Entry 7D0K (electron microscopy, 2.79 A resolution); this record covers chains A and B.

[Chain A (and B)]
Protein: Capsid protein
Source organism: Omono River virus
Notes: chain B of this document is another copy of the same molecule, construct and numbering; everything in this record applies to it too
Sequence (897 residues; row label = number of the first residue in the row):
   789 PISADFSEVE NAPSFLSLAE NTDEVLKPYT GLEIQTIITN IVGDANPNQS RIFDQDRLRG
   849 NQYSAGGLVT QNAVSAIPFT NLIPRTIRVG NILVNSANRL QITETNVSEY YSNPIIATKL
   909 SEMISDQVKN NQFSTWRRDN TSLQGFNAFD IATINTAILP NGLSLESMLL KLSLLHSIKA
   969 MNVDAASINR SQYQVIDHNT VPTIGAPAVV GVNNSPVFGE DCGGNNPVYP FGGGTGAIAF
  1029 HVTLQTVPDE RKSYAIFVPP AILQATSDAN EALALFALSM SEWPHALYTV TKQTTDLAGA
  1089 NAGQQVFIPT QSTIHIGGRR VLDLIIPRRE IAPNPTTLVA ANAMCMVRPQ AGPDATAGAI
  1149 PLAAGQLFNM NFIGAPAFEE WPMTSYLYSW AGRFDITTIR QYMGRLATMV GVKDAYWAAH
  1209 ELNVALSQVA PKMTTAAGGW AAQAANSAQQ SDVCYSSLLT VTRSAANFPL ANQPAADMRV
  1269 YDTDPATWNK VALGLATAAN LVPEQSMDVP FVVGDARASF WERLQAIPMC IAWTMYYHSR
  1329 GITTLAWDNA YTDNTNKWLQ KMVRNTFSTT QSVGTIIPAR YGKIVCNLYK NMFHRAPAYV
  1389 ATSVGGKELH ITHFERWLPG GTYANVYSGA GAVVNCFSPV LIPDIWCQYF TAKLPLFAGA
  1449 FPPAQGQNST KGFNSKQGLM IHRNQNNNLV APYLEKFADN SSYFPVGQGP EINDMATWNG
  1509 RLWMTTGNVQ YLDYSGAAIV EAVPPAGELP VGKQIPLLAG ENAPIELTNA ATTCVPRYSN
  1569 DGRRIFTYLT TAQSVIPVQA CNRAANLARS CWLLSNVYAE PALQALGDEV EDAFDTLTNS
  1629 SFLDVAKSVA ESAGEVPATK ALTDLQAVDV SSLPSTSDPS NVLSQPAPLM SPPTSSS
Unresolved in the structure: 1641-1685 (chain B: 1611-1617, 1683-1685)
From the paper describing this entry:
  - conformationally variable residues (order/disorder transition): Ala1641 to Ser1685

[Interface between chain A and chain B]
Contacting residue pairs - 154 pairs, chain A then chain B:
  Val813(A) - Leu1677(B)  hydrophobic
  Lys815(A) - Ser1672(B)
  Lys815(A) - Gln1673(B)  hydrogen bond (side chain-backbone)
  Lys815(A) - Ala1675(B)
  Lys815(A) - Leu1677(B)
  Pro816(A) - Ala1675(B)  hydrophobic
  Pro816(A) - Pro1676(B)
  Pro816(A) - Met1678(B)  hydrophobic
  Leu820(A) - Tyr899(B)
  Leu820(A) - Asn949(B)
  Glu821(A) - Val1361(B)
  Glu821(A) - Gly1362(B)
  Glu821(A) - Pro1674(B)
  Thr824(A) - Gln1359(B)
  Thr824(A) - Gly1362(B)  hydrogen bond (side chain-backbone)
  Ile825(A) - Gln1359(B)
  Asn828(A) - Tyr898(B)  hydrogen bond
  Asn828(A) - Arg1267(B)  hydrogen bond
  Asn828(A) - Thr1357(B)
  Asn828(A) - Gln1359(B)
  Ile829(A) - Thr1357(B)
  Val830(A) - Tyr1339(B)
  Val830(A) - Arg1352(B)
  Val830(A) - Thr1357(B)
  Gly831(A) - Tyr1339(B)  hydrogen bond (backbone-side chain)
  Asp832(A) - Tyr1339(B)
  Asp832(A) - Thr1340(B)
  Asp832(A) - Pro1407(B)
  Asn836(A) - Asn894(B)
  Asn836(A) - Ala1264(B)
  Asn836(A) - Leu1406(B)
  Gln837(A) - Gln1261(B)  hydrogen bond
  Ser838(A) - Thr893(B)
  Ser838(A) - Asn894(B)
  Ser838(A) - Val895(B)  hydrogen bond (side chain-backbone)
  Tyr851(A) - Asn1342(B)
  Gly855(A) - Asn1342(B)  hydrogen bond (backbone-side chain)
  Val857(A) - Thr1340(B)
  Gln859(A) - Thr1340(B)  hydrogen bond
  Leu931(A) - Phe921(B)
  Leu931(A) - Ser922(B)
  Leu931(A) - Thr923(B)  hydrogen bond (backbone-side chain)
  Gln932(A) - Gln920(B)
  Gln932(A) - Phe921(B)
  Gln932(A) - Ser922(B)
  Gln932(A) - Thr923(B)  hydrogen bond (backbone-side chain)
  Gly933(A) - Thr923(B)
  Asn970(A) - Glu1038(B)
  Val971(A) - Glu1038(B)
  Val971(A) - Tyr1042(B)
  Asp972(A) - Glu1038(B)  hydrogen bond (backbone-side chain)
  Asp972(A) - Tyr1042(B)  hydrogen bond
  Ser975(A) - Tyr1042(B)
  Pro995(A) - Glu1038(B)
  Pro1048(A) - Ser922(B)
  Ala1049(A) - Gln920(B)
  Leu1051(A) - Arg925(B)
  Gln1052(A) - Asn919(B)
  Gln1052(A) - Gln920(B)
  Gln1052(A) - Trp924(B)
  Gln1052(A) - Arg925(B)
  Gln1052(A) - Asp927(B)
  Thr1054(A) - Arg925(B)  hydrogen bond (backbone-side chain)
  Thr1054(A) - Phe937(B)
  Ser1055(A) - Arg925(B)  hydrogen bond (backbone-side chain)
  Ser1055(A) - Phe937(B)
  Ser1055(A) - Gln1033(B)
  Ala1057(A) - Arg925(B)
  Arg1117(A) - Thr923(B)
  Met1134(A) - Thr923(B)
  Asp1183(A) - Asp1037(B)
  Asp1183(A) - Lys1040(B)  salt bridge
  Thr1185(A) - Thr941(B)
  Arg1188(A) - Thr944(B)  hydrogen bond (side chain-backbone)
  Arg1188(A) - Ala945(B)  hydrogen bond (side chain-backbone)
  Gln1189(A) - Phe937(B)  hydrogen bond (side chain-backbone)
  Gln1189(A) - Thr941(B)
  Gly1192(A) - Thr944(B)
  Arg1193(A) - Val916(B)
  Arg1193(A) - Gln920(B)
  Arg1193(A) - Asp927(B)  salt bridge
  Arg1193(A) - Ala940(B)
  Thr1196(A) - Lys917(B)
  Met1197(A) - Gln920(B)
  Lys1201(A) - Met1678(B)
  Asp1202(A) - Ser1679(B)  hydrogen bond (backbone-side chain)
  Trp1205(A) - Met1678(B)  hydrophobic
  Val1290(A) - Ser1665(B)
  Pro1291(A) - Lys917(B)
  Pro1291(A) - Ser1660(B)
  Pro1291(A) - Ser1665(B)  hydrogen bond (backbone-side chain)
  Glu1292(A) - Pro1662(B)
  Glu1292(A) - Asp1666(B)
  Gln1293(A) - Glu910(B)
  Gln1293(A) - Asp1666(B)  hydrogen bond (side chain-backbone)
  Ser1294(A) - Asn943(B)  hydrogen bond (side chain-backbone)
  Ser1294(A) - Thr944(B)  hydrogen bond
  Ser1294(A) - Ala945(B)  hydrogen bond (backbone-backbone)
  Met1295(A) - Asn943(B)
  Met1295(A) - Ala945(B)
  Met1295(A) - Ile946(B)  hydrogen bond (backbone-backbone)
  Asp1296(A) - Asp1666(B)
  Val1297(A) - Thr944(B)
  Val1297(A) - Ala945(B)
  Phe1299(A) - Ile946(B)
  Phe1299(A) - Leu947(B)  hydrophobic
  Phe1299(A) - Pro948(B)
  Ala1304(A) - Tyr1042(B)
  Arg1305(A) - Glu897(B)
  Arg1305(A) - Asp1272(B)  salt bridge
  Arg1383(A) - Val1361(B)
  Tyr1387(A) - Ser1679(B)  hydrogen bond (backbone-backbone)
  Tyr1387(A) - Pro1681(B)
  Leu1601(A) - Arg1352(B)
  Asn1604(A) - Arg1352(B)
  Val1605(A) - Arg1352(B)  hydrogen bond (backbone-side chain)
  Tyr1606(A) - Lys1345(B)
  Tyr1606(A) - Gln1348(B)
  Tyr1606(A) - Lys1349(B)
  Tyr1606(A) - Arg1352(B)
  Ala1607(A) - Asn1342(B)
  Ala1607(A) - Gln1348(B)  hydrogen bond (backbone-side chain)
  Glu1608(A) - Lys1345(B)
  Pro1609(A) - Asn1342(B)
  Pro1609(A) - Thr1343(B)
  Pro1609(A) - Val1494(B)  hydrophobic
  Ala1613(A) - Pro1493(B)
  Ala1613(A) - Val1494(B)  hydrogen bond (backbone-backbone)
  Gly1615(A) - Pro1493(B)
  Val1618(A) - Gln1496(B)
  Asp1620(A) - Arg1328(B)  salt bridge
  Asp1620(A) - Trp1346(B)  hydrogen bond
  Asp1620(A) - Met1350(B)
  Ala1621(A) - Arg1328(B)
  Ala1621(A) - Ile1500(B)  hydrophobic
  Phe1622(A) - Arg1328(B)
  Phe1622(A) - Met1350(B)  hydrophobic
  Phe1622(A) - Tyr1369(B)  hydrophobic
  Phe1622(A) - Ile1372(B)  hydrophobic
  Asp1623(A) - Lys1349(B)  salt bridge
  Asp1623(A) - Arg1368(B)  salt bridge
  Asp1623(A) - Tyr1369(B)  hydrogen bond
  Leu1625(A) - Leu804(B)  hydrophobic
  Leu1625(A) - Ala807(B)  hydrophobic
  Leu1625(A) - Glu808(B)
  Thr1626(A) - Arg1368(B)  hydrogen bond (side chain-backbone)
  Asp1632(A) - Lys1395(B)
  Val1633(A) - Ile1365(B)  hydrophobic
  Val1633(A) - Leu1397(B)  hydrophobic
  Ser1636(A) - Val1392(B)
  Ser1636(A) - Lys1395(B)
  Val1637(A) - Ser1360(B)
  Ser1640(A) - Val1361(B)
  Ser1640(A) - Gly1393(B)
Interface residues without a listed pair, chain A (100 interface residues in all): Thr818, Thr827, Asn834, Pro835, Asn849, Asp1056, Arg1116, Thr1186, Ala1206, Pro1298, Gly1302, Ala1386, Leu1602, Ser1603, Leu1614, Asp1616, Asn1627, Ser1629, Phe1630
Interface residues without a listed pair, chain B (104 interface residues in all): Phe803, Asn809, Ala905, Ser909, Ser913, Leu1032, Ser1041, Arg1107, Pro1262, Ala1263, Lys1278, Leu1283, Tyr1324, Ser1327, Asn1353, Thr1363, Ile1364, Lys1371, Gly1408, Ser1663, Ser1668, Pro1680
Interface features reported in the paper:
  - interface residues, chain A: Asp1202(A), Pro1291(A), Glu1292(A), Gln1293(A), Tyr1387(A), Asp1620(A), Asp1623(A), Asp1632(A)
  - interface residues, chain B: Ser913(B), Lys917(B), Leu947(B), Arg1328(B), Trp1346(B), Lys1349(B), Arg1368(B), Tyr1369(B), Ser1665(B), Asp1666(B), Ser1679(B)

[In short]
Chain A and chain B form an interface of 100 and 104 residues respectively; the contacts include 32 hydrogen
bonds and 6 salt bridges. Polar pairs include Asp1183(A)-Lys1040(B), Arg1193(A)-Asp927(B) and
Arg1305(A)-Asp1272(B). The paper reports interface residues Asp1202(A), Pro1291(A) and Ser913(B) among others;
conformational variability at Ala1641(A).
Both chains are Capsid protein (Omono River virus). Entry 7D0K (The icosahedral capsid of Omono River virus
(strain:LZ)) was determined by electron microscopy together with 7CZ6 and 7D0L from the same study.
